7VLC - chains E and H of the 8 polymer chains in the assembly; structure by X-ray diffraction, 2.20 A resolution.

Chain E:
Protein: Extracellular A1 globin
From: Lamellibrachia satsuma
Reference sequence: S0BBU7 (S0BBU7_LAMSA); residues 1-146 here correspond to UniProt positions 20-165 (UniProt number = residue number + 19)
Amino-acid sequence (146 residues; numbered 1 to 146; the number before each row is that of its first residue):
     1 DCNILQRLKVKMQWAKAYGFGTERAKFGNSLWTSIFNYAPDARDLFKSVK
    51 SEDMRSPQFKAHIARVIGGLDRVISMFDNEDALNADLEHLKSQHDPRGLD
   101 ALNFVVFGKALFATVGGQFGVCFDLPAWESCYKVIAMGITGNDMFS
Disulfides: Cys2-Cys131
Bound ions: heme Fe: His94 (together with oxygen molecule)
Small-molecule neighbours:
  - heme (HEM): Leu45, Phe46, Ser48, Val49, His62, Arg65, Val66, Gly69, Leu70, Arg72, Leu90, Gln93, His94, Arg97, Leu99, Asn103, Phe104, Phe107, Tyr132, Ile139
  - heme / oxygen molecule: Trp32, Leu45, Phe46, Ser48, Val49, His62, Arg65, Val66, Gly69, Leu70, Arg72, Leu90, Gln93, His94, Arg97, Leu99, Asn103, Phe104, Phe107, Tyr132, Ile139
  - oxygen molecule (OXY): Trp32, Phe46, His62, Val66, His94

Chain H:
Protein: Extracellular B1 globin
From: Lamellibrachia satsuma
Reference sequence: S0BAP9 (S0BAP9_LAMSA); residues 1-149 here correspond to UniProt positions 20-168 (UniProt number = residue number + 19)
Amino-acid sequence (149 residues; each row starts with the number of its first residue):
     1 SEFCSEADATIVIKQWNQIYNAGIGAKSRWTMGNEIFSSLFKLKPESEVL
    51 FNNVNVANMSSGAFHAHTVRVLSGLDMGINYLNDAGTLTSLTAHLAAQHV
   101 ARTGLKAVYFDAMGKVLMTVLPSLIDNFNPDAWRNCLLPLKNAIAKGLP
Not modelled in the structure: 1-2
Disulfides: Cys4-Cys136
Covalently attached groups: glycan linked to Asn58
Bound ions: heme Fe: His99 (together with oxygen molecule)
Small-molecule neighbours:
  - heme (HEM): Leu40, Ser47, Leu50, Phe51, Asn53, Val54, His67, Arg70, Val71, Gly74, Leu75, Leu95, Gln98, His99, Arg102, Leu105, Tyr109, Phe110, Met113, Ile144
  - heme / oxygen molecule: Phe37, Leu40, Ser47, Leu50, Phe51, Asn53, Val54, His67, Arg70, Val71, Gly74, Leu75, Leu95, Gln98, His99, Arg102, Leu105, Tyr109, Phe110, Met113, Ile144
  - oxygen molecule (OXY): Phe37, Phe51, His67, Val71, His99

Chain E / chain H interface:
Residue-residue contacts (43; chain E residue first):
  Ala15(E) with Ala22(H); Gly23(H)
  Tyr18(E) with Ala22(H), hydrophobic
  Phe20(E) with Asn17(H); Asn21(H)
  Arg24(E) with Asn17(H); Asn21(H); Asp76(H), salt bridge; Asn80(H)
  Ala25(E) with Tyr81(H)
  Pro57(E) with Gly86(H); Thr87(H); Ser90(H)
  Gln58(E) with Ser90(H)
  Lys60(E) with Asp84(H), salt bridge; Thr87(H)
  Ala61(E) with Thr87(H); Ser90(H); Leu91(H)
  Ala64(E) with Met77(H); Tyr81(H)
  Arg65(E) with Met77(H); Leu91(H); His94(H)
  Gly68(E) with Ser73(H), hydrogen bond (backbone-side chain)
  Asp71(E) with Ala22(H); Arg29(H), salt bridge
  Arg72(E) with Arg29(H); Val69(H); Arg70(H)
  Ser75(E) with Ala26(H); Arg29(H), hydrogen bond
  Met76(E) with Ala26(H), hydrophobic
  Asn79(E) with Trp30(H)
  Asp81(E) with Gly62(H)
  Ala82(E) with Gly62(H); Ala66(H)
  Ala85(E) with Gly62(H); Ala63(H), hydrophobic; Ala66(H), hydrophobic; Arg70(H)
  Asp86(E) with Arg70(H), salt bridge
  His89(E) with Arg70(H)
Other interface residues (no listed pair), chain E (25 interface residues in all): Trp14, Gly21, Gln93
Other interface residues (no listed pair), chain H (27 interface residues in all): Tyr20, Ile24, His65, Gln98

In short:
Chain E and chain H form an interface of 25 and 27 residues respectively, with 2 hydrogen bonds and 4 salt
bridges. Polar pairs include Arg24(E)-Asp76(H), Lys60(E)-Asp84(H) and Asp71(E)-Arg29(H). Heme is bound between
chain E and chain H.
Chain E is Extracellular A1 globin and chain H is Extracellular B1 globin, both from Lamellibrachia satsuma;
the structure, Oxy-deoxy intermediate of V2 hemoglobin at 78% oxygen saturation, was determined by X-ray
diffraction (same publication as 7VLD, 7VLE and 7VLF).
